3IOX - chain A; structure by X-ray diffraction, 1.80 A resolution.

# Chain A
Protein: AgI/II
Organism: Streptococcus mutans
Reference sequence: A8R5D9 (A8R5D9_STRMU); residue numbers follow UniProt; this construct covers 386-874
Chain sequence (497 residues; numbered 386 to 882; the number before each row is that of its first residue):
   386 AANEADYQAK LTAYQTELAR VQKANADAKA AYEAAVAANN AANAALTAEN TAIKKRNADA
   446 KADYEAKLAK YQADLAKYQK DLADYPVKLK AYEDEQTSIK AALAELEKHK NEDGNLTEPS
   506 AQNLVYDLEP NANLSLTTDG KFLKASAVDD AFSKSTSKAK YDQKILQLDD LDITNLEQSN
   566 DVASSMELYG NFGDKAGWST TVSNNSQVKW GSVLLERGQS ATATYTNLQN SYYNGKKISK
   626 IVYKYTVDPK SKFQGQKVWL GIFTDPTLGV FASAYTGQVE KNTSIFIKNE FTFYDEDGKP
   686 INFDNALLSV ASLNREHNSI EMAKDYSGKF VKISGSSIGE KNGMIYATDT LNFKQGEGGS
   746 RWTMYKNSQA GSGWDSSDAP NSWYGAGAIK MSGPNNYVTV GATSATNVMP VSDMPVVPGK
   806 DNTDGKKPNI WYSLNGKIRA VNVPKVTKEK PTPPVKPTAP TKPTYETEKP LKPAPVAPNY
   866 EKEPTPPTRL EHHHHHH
Disordered / not traced: 875-882
Differences from the reference sequence: expression tag (875-882)
Ion coordination: Ca2+: Ser697, Asn699, Glu706
Small-molecule neighbours:
  - phenylmethanesulfonic acid (PMS): Thr586, Ser697, Asp760, Ser761, Ser762, Trp816, Arg824
  - sulfite ion (SO3): Lys739, Tyr750, Asn752

# Overview
Bound to chain A: phenylmethanesulfonic acid and sulfite ion. Ser697, Asn699 and Glu706 coordinate Ca2+.
Chain A is AgI/II (Streptococcus mutans); the structure, Crystal Structure of A3VP1 of AgI/II of Streptococcus
mutans, was determined by X-ray diffraction together with 3IPK from the same study.
